Entry 8J57 (electron microscopy, 2.85 A resolution); this record covers chains 2 and a of the 10 polymer chains in the assembly.

Chain 2:
Protein: ATP synthase subunit c
From: Mycobacterium tuberculosis
UniProt: A0A045H4W8 (A0A045H4W8_MYCTX); numbering as in UniProt (aligned over 1-81)
Chain sequence (81 residues; row label = number of the first residue in the row):
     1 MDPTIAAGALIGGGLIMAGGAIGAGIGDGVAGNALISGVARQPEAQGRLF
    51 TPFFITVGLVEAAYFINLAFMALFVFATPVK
Not modelled in the structure: 1, 81
Ligand contacts: Bedaquiline (BQ1): Leu59, Ala62, Ala63, Ile66

Chain a:
Protein: ATP synthase subunit a
From: Mycobacterium tuberculosis
UniProt: A0A045J1C5 (A0A045J1C5_MYCTX); residue numbers follow UniProt; this construct covers 1-250
Chain sequence (250 residues; each row starts with the number of its first residue):
     1 MTETILAAQIEVGEHHTATWLGMTVNTDTVLSTAIAGLIVIALAFYLRAK
    51 VTSTDVPGGVQLFFEAITIQMRNQVESAIGMRIAPFVLPLAVTIFVFILI
   101 SNWLAVLPVQYTDKHGHTTELLKSAAADINYVLALALFVFVCYHTAGIWR
   151 RGIVGHPIKLLKGHVTLLAPINLVEEVAKPISLSLRLFGNIFAGGILVAL
   201 IALFPPYIMWAPNAIWKAFDLFVGAIQAFIFALLTILYFSQAMELEEEHH
Not modelled in the structure: 1-8, 113-117, 246-250
Ligand contacts:
  - Bedaquiline (BQ1), molecule 1: Leu168, Pro170, Ile171, Val174
  - Bedaquiline (BQ1), molecule 2: Ile215, Trp216, Phe219

How chain 2 and chain a interact:
Pairs across the interface (9; chain 2 residue first):
  Phe50(2) - Leu237(a)  hydrophobic
  Phe54(2) - Leu237(a)  hydrophobic
  Phe54(2) - Gln241(a)
  Gly58(2) - Ile171(a)
  Gly58(2) - Glu175(a)
  Ala62(2) - Val174(a)  hydrophobic
  Phe65(2) - Ala178(a)  hydrophobic
  Phe65(2) - Ile181(a)  hydrophobic
  Phe65(2) - Ser182(a)
Other interface residues (no listed pair), chain 2 (10 interface residues in all): Gln46, Thr51, Ile55, Leu59, Glu61
Other interface residues (no listed pair), chain a (12 interface residues in all): Ser77, His164, Val165, Leu168

In short:
The interface between chain 2 and chain a involves 10 residues on one side and 12 on the other. One
Bedaquiline molecule is bound between chain 2 and chain a. Bound to chain a: Bedaquiline.
Chain 2 is ATP synthase subunit c and chain a is ATP synthase subunit a, both from Mycobacterium tuberculosis;
the structure, Cryo-EM structure of Mycobacterium tuberculosis ATP synthase Fo in complex with
bedaquiline(BDQ), was determined by electron microscopy, deposited together with 8J0S, 8J0T, 8J58, 8JR0 and
8JR1.
